PDB entry 1YHM | X-ray diffraction, 2.50 A resolution | chains A and B

== Chain A (and B) ==
Name: farnesyl pyrophosphate synthase
Organism: Trypanosoma cruzi
Notes: EC 2.5.1.10; chain B of this document is another copy of the same molecule, construct and numbering; everything in this record applies to it too
UniProt: Q8WS26 (Q8WS26_TRYCR); residues 1-362 here = UniProt positions 1-362
Sequence (362 residues; each row starts with the number of its first residue):
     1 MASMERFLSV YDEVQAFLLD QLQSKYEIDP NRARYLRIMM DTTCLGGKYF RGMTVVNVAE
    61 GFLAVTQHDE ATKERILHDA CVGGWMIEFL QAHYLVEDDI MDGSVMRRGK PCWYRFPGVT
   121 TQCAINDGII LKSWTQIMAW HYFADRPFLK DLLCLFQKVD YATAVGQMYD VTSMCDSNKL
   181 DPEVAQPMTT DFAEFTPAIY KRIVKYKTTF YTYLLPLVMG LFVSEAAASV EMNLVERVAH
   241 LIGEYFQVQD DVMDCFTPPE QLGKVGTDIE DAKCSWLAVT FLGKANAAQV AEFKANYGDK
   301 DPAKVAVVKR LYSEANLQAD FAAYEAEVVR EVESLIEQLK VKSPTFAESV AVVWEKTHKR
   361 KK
Sequence notes: modified residue (4, 39-40, 53, 86, 101, 106, 138, 168, 174, 188, 219, 232, 253)
Modified residues: Mse1, Mse4, Mse39, Mse40, Mse53, Mse86, Mse101, Mse106, Mse138, Mse168, Mse174, Mse188, Mse219, Mse232, Mse253 (selenomethionine; parent Met)
Metal / ion sites: Mg2+ site 1: D98, D102 (together with alendronate); Mg2+ site 2: D250 (together with alendronate)
Small-molecule neighbours:
  - alendronate: L95, D98, D102, R107, Q167, D170, K207, T208, Y211, Q247, D250, D251, D254, K264, D268
  - 3-methylbut-3-enyl trihydrogen diphosphate (IPE): G47, K48, Y49, R51, Q91, L95, R107, R108, T208, Y211, T212, F246, Q247, D250, K264, R360, K362
What the authors report for this chain:
  - conformationally variable residues (loop rearrangement, order/disorder transition, side-chain flip): D98, R107, D250, K264, R360 to K362
  - binding site for 3-methylbut-3-enyl trihydrogen diphosphate: K48, R51, L95, R108, Y211, F246, K264, R360, K362
  - binding site for alendronate: R107, Q167, K207, T208, Y211, D250, K264
  - Mg2+ coordination: D98, D102, D250

== Chain A / chain B interface ==
Residue-residue contacts (116):
  Q21(A) with Y161(B)
  L22(A) with Y161(B)
  K25(A) with Y206(B), hydrogen bond (backbone-side chain)
  Y26(A) with Y161(B); Y169(B), hydrogen bond (backbone-side chain); Y206(B)
  E27(A) with Y169(B); R202(B), hydrogen bond (backbone-side chain); K205(B), salt bridge; Y206(B)
  I28(A) with Y169(B), hydrogen bond (backbone-side chain); R202(B)
  D29(A) with R202(B), salt bridge
  N31(A) with S177(B), hydrogen bond (side chain-backbone); N178(B)
  R32(A) with Mse168(B); Y169(B); T172(B), hydrogen bond (side chain-backbone); S177(B), hydrogen bond; L180(B); R202(B)
  R34(A) with D181(B), salt bridge
  Y35(A) with Mse168(B), hydrophobic
  L36(A) with Mse168(B), hydrophobic
  I38(A) with P182(B), hydrophobic
  H93(A) with I129(B)
  E97(A) with I125(B); I129(B)
  I100(A) with I125(B), hydrophobic
  Mse101(A) with Q122(B); N126(B)
  W113(A) with P182(B), hydrophobic
  F116(A) with P182(B); E183(B)
  P117(A) with P182(B); E183(B); A185(B)
  G118(A) with D181(B); P182(B), hydrogen bond (backbone-backbone); V184(B); Q186(B)
  Q122(A) with Mse101(B); V171(B)
  C123(A) with V171(B), hydrophobic; T172(B)
  I125(A) with E97(B); I100(B), hydrophobic
  N126(A) with A164(B), hydrogen bond (side chain-backbone); Q167(B); Mse168(B)
  I129(A) with E97(B); K132(B)
  I130(A) with A164(B), hydrophobic
  K132(A) with I129(B); S133(B)
  S133(A) with Q157(B); D160(B); Y161(B)
  W134(A) with Y161(B), hydrogen bond
  Q136(A) with Q157(B)
  I137(A) with Q157(B); Y161(B), hydrophobic
  W140(A) with K150(B); L153(B), hydrophobic; C154(B), hydrophobic
  K150(A) with W140(B); K150(B)
  L153(A) with W140(B), hydrophobic
  C154(A) with W140(B), hydrophobic
  Q157(A) with Q136(B); W140(B)
  D160(A) with S133(B), hydrogen bond
  Y161(A) with L22(B); Y26(B); S133(B); W134(B), hydrogen bond; I137(B), hydrophobic
  A162(A) with Y26(B), hydrophobic
  A164(A) with N126(B), hydrogen bond (backbone-side chain); I130(B), hydrophobic
  Q167(A) with N126(B)
  Mse168(A) with R32(B); N126(B)
  Y169(A) with Y26(B), hydrogen bond (side chain-backbone); E27(B); I28(B), hydrogen bond (side chain-backbone); R32(B)
  V171(A) with Q122(B), hydrogen bond (backbone-side chain); C123(B), hydrophobic
  T172(A) with R32(B), hydrogen bond (backbone-side chain)
  S177(A) with D29(B); N31(B), hydrogen bond (backbone-side chain); R32(B), hydrogen bond
  N178(A) with N31(B)
  L180(A) with N31(B); R32(B); Y35(B), hydrophobic
  D181(A) with R34(B), salt bridge; G118(B)
  P182(A) with Y35(B), hydrophobic; I38(B), hydrophobic; W113(B), hydrophobic; F116(B); P117(B); G118(B), hydrogen bond (backbone-backbone)
  E183(A) with P117(B)
  V184(A) with G118(B)
  A185(A) with P117(B)
  Q186(A) with G118(B), hydrogen bond (side chain-backbone)
  R202(A) with E27(B), hydrogen bond (side chain-backbone); I28(B); D29(B), salt bridge
  K205(A) with E27(B), salt bridge
  Y206(A) with K25(B), hydrogen bond (side chain-backbone); Y26(B), hydrogen bond (side chain-backbone); E27(B), hydrogen bond
Interface residues without a listed pair, chain A (63 interface residues in all): V119, K158, V165, S173, E194
Interface residues without a listed pair, chain B (63 interface residues in all): Q21, L36, H93, V119, D127, K158, A162, V165, E194

== Overview ==
The chain A/chain B interface involves 63 residues from each chain; the contacts include 25 hydrogen bonds and
6 salt bridges. Polar contacts include E27(A)-K205(B), D29(A)-R202(B) and R34(A)-D181(B). From the paper: a
binding site for 3-methylbut-3-enyl trihydrogen diphosphate at K48(A), R51(A) and L95(A) among others; a
binding site for alendronate at R107(A), Q167(A) and K207(A) among others.
Both chains are farnesyl pyrophosphate synthase (Trypanosoma cruzi). Entry 1YHM (Structure of the complex of
Trypanosoma cruzi farnesyl disphosphate synthase with alendronate, Isopentenyl diphosphate and mg+2) was
determined by X-ray diffraction (same publication as 1YHK and 1YHL).
